7U6R - chains A and B of the 3 polymer chains in the assembly; structure by electron microscopy, 2.50 A resolution.

== Chain A (and B) ==
Name: PDF-2180 Spike glycoprotein
From: Bat coronavirus
Notes: chain B of this document is another copy of the same molecule, construct and numbering; everything in this record applies to it too
UniProtKB: A0A1W6ASU7 (A0A1W6ASU7_9NIDO); the construct has insertions or renumbered stretches relative to UniProt, so the offset changes along the chain: 1-621 = UniProt 1-621; 626-695 = UniProt 628-697; 698-1286 = UniProt 698-1286
Sequence (1337 residues; numbered 1 to 1337 plus 6 insertion-coded residues; 6 numbers in that range are skipped by the numbering (no residue carries them; nothing is unmodelled there); the number before each row is that of its first residue; a row labelled like 621A-621F holds insertion residues (621A, then the next letters in order)):
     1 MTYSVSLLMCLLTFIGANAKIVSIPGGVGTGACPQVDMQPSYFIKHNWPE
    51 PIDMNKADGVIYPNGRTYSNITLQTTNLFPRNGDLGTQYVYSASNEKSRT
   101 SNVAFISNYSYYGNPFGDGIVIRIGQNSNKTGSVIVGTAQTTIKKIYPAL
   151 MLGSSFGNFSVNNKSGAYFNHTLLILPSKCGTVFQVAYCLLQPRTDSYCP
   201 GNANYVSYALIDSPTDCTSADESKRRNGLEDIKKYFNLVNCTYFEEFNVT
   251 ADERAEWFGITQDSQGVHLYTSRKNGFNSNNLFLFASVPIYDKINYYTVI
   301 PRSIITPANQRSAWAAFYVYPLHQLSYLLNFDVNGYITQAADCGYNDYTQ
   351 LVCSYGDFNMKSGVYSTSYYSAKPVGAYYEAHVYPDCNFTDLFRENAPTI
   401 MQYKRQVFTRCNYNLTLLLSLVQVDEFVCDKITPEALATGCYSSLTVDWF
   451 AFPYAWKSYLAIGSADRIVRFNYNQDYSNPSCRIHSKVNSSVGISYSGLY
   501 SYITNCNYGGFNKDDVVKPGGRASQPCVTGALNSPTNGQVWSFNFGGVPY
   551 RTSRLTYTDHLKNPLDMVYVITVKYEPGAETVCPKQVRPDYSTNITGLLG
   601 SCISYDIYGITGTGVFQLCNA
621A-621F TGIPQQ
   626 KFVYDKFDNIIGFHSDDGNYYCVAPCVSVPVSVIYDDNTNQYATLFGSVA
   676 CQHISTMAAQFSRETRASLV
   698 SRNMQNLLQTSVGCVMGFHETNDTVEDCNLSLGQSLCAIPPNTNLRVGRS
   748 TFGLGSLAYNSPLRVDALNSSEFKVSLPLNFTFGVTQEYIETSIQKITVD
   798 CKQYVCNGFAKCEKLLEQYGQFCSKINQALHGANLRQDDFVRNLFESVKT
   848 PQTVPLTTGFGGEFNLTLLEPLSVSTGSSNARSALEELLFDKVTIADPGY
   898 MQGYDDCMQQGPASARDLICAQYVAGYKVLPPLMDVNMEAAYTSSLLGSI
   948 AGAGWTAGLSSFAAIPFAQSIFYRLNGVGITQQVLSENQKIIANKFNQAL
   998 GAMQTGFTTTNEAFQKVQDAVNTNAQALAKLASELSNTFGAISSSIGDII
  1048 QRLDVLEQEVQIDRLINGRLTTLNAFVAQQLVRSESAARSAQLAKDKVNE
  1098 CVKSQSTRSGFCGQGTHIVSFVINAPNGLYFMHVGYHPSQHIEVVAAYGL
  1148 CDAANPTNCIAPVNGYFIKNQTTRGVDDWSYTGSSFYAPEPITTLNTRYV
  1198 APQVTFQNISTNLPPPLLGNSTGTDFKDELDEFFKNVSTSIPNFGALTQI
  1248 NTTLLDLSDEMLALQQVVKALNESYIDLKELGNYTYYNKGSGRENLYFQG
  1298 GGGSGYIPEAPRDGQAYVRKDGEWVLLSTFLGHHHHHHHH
Disordered / not traced: 1-32, 93-103, 126-144, 179-181, 212-226, 273-278, 305-313, 621A-621F, 698-702, 873-876, 906-912, 951, 1216-1337
Sequence notes: expression tag (1287-1337)
Disulfides: Cys-33/Cys-199, Cys-189/Cys-241, Cys-343/Cys-353, Cys-387/Cys-411, Cys-429/Cys-482, Cys-441/Cys-583, Cys-506/Cys-527, Cys-602/Cys-651, Cys-619/Cys-647, Cys-676/Cys-711, Cys-725/Cys-734, Cys-798/Cys-820, Cys-803/Cys-809, Cys-904/Cys-917, Cys-1098/Cys-1109, Cys-1148/Cys-1156
Covalent attachments: N-acetylglucosamine (NAG) linked to Asn-70, Asn-108, Asn-158, Asn-170, Asn-240, Asn-248, Asn-388, Asn-414, Asn-489, Asn-594, Asn-719, Asn-777, Asn-862, Asn-1167, Asn-1205

== How chain A and chain B interact ==
Pairs across the interface (194):
  Asn-64(A) / Ala-579(B)
  Gly-65(A) / Pro-577(B)
  Arg-66(A) / Pro-577(B)  hydrogen bond (backbone-backbone)
  Arg-66(A) / Tyr-629(B)
  Arg-66(A) / Asp-633(B)  salt bridge
  Ser-69(A) / Lys-631(B)
  Asn-70(A) / Lys-631(B)
  Ile-71(A) / Lys-631(B)
  Ser-155(A) / Phe-545(B)
  Asn-170(A) / Gln-525(B)
  Asn-170(A) / Phe-545(B)
  Ser-264(A) / Arg-405(B)  hydrogen bond (backbone-side chain)
  Ser-264(A) / Gly-520(B)
  Gln-265(A) / Val-407(B)
  Gln-265(A) / Thr-446(B)  hydrogen bond
  Tyr-291(A) / Arg-405(B)
  Tyr-291(A) / Val-407(B)
  Tyr-291(A) / Arg-522(B)
  Asp-292(A) / Gln-525(B)  hydrogen bond
  Val-422(A) / Tyr-459(B)  hydrogen bond (backbone-side chain)
  Gln-423(A) / Ala-455(B)
  Gln-423(A) / Trp-456(B)
  Gln-423(A) / Tyr-459(B)
  Val-424(A) / Tyr-459(B)  hydrogen bond (backbone-side chain)
  Asp-425(A) / Ser-458(B)
  Phe-427(A) / Ser-458(B)
  Asp-430(A) / Leu-1053(B)
  Thr-433(A) / Gly-463(B)
  Pro-434(A) / Gly-463(B)
  Glu-435(A) / Gly-463(B)  hydrogen bond (backbone-backbone)
  Glu-435(A) / Ala-465(B)
  Ile-462(A) / Asp-1051(B)
  Ile-462(A) / Leu-1053(B)  hydrophobic
  Tyr-477(A) / Val-1052(B)  hydrophobic
  Tyr-477(A) / Leu-1053(B)  hydrophobic
  Asp-590(A) / Lys-513(B)  salt bridge
  Thr-795(A) / Ser-366(B)  hydrogen bond
  Asp-797(A) / Ser-368(B)
  Asp-797(A) / Val-652(B)
  Lys-799(A) / Tyr-369(B)  hydrogen bond (side chain-backbone)
  Lys-799(A) / Tyr-370(B)
  Gln-800(A) / Pro-650(B)
  Gln-800(A) / Val-652(B)
  Phe-806(A) / Gly-612(B)
  Gln-815(A) / Asn-1034(B)
  Gln-815(A) / Thr-1035(B)  hydrogen bond (backbone-backbone)
  Gln-815(A) / Ala-1038(B)  hydrogen bond (side chain-backbone)
  Tyr-816(A) / Asn-1034(B)  hydrogen bond (backbone-side chain)
  Tyr-816(A) / Phe-1036(B)  hydrophobic
  Gly-817(A) / Asn-1034(B)  hydrogen bond (backbone-side chain)
  Ser-821(A) / Ser-354(B)
  Ser-821(A) / Tyr-355(B)
  Lys-822(A) / Glu-1031(B)  salt bridge
  Asn-824(A) / Ser-354(B)  hydrogen bond (side chain-backbone)
  Asn-824(A) / Tyr-355(B)
  Gln-825(A) / Tyr-355(B)
  His-828(A) / Val-364(B)
  His-828(A) / Tyr-365(B)
  Arg-839(A) / Cys-725(B)  hydrogen bond (side chain-backbone)
  Thr-847(A) / Pro-759(B)
  Pro-848(A) / Pro-759(B)
  Pro-848(A) / Leu-760(B)  hydrogen bond (backbone-backbone)
  Gln-849(A) / Leu-760(B)
  Gln-849(A) / Val-762(B)
  Gln-849(A) / Ser-773(B)
  Gln-849(A) / His-1138(B)
  Thr-850(A) / Pro-759(B)
  Thr-850(A) / Leu-760(B)  hydrogen bond (backbone-backbone)
  Thr-850(A) / Arg-761(B)
  Thr-850(A) / Val-762(B)  hydrogen bond (backbone-backbone)
  Val-851(A) / Val-762(B)
  Val-851(A) / Ala-764(B)
  Pro-852(A) / Arg-761(B)
  Pro-852(A) / Val-762(B)
  Gly-896(A) / Ser-673(B)
  Tyr-897(A) / Ser-673(B)  hydrogen bond (backbone-backbone)
  Tyr-897(A) / Ser-708(B)
  Tyr-897(A) / Val-709(B)
  Tyr-897(A) / Gly-710(B)
  Tyr-897(A) / Gln-731(B)
  Met-898(A) / Ser-673(B)
  Met-898(A) / Val-674(B)
  Met-898(A) / Thr-707(B)
  Met-898(A) / Ser-708(B)
  Met-898(A) / Gly-710(B)
  Gln-899(A) / Ser-673(B)
  Gln-899(A) / Ala-675(B)
  Gly-900(A) / Ser-673(B)  hydrogen bond (backbone-backbone)
  Tyr-901(A) / Ser-653(B)
  Tyr-901(A) / Val-654(B)
  Tyr-901(A) / Ser-673(B)  hydrogen bond (backbone-backbone)
  Tyr-901(A) / Val-674(B)  hydrophobic
  Tyr-901(A) / His-678(B)
  Tyr-901(A) / Met-682(B)
  Asp-902(A) / Ser-673(B)
  Asp-902(A) / Val-674(B)
  Asp-902(A) / Ala-675(B)  hydrogen bond (side chain-backbone)
  Asp-902(A) / His-678(B)  salt bridge
  Met-905(A) / His-678(B)  hydrogen bond
  Arg-913(A) / Lys-631(B)
  Asp-914(A) / Phe-632(B)
  Leu-915(A) / Phe-632(B)  hydrophobic
  Ala-918(A) / Phe-632(B)  hydrophobic
  Tyr-920(A) / Pro-650(B)
  Tyr-920(A) / Ser-653(B)
  Tyr-920(A) / Ser-673(B)
  Val-921(A) / Asn-634(B)
  Val-921(A) / Pro-650(B)
  Lys-925(A) / Pro-655(B)
  Pro-928(A) / Val-709(B)  hydrophobic
  Pro-928(A) / Leu-729(B)
  Pro-928(A) / Gln-731(B)
  Pro-929(A) / Gly-730(B)
  Pro-929(A) / Gln-731(B)  hydrogen bond (backbone-backbone)
  Leu-930(A) / Ser-728(B)
  Leu-930(A) / Gln-731(B)
  Leu-930(A) / Ser-732(B)  hydrogen bond (backbone-backbone)
  Met-931(A) / Gln-731(B)
  Met-931(A) / Ser-732(B)
  Asp-932(A) / Gln-731(B)
  Asp-932(A) / Ser-732(B)  hydrogen bond (backbone-side chain)
  Met-935(A) / Ser-732(B)
  Met-935(A) / Leu-754(B)
  Ala-938(A) / Tyr-756(B)  hydrogen bond (backbone-side chain)
  Tyr-939(A) / Tyr-756(B)
  Ser-942(A) / Tyr-756(B)
  Trp-952(A) / Tyr-1145(B)  hydrophobic
  Trp-952(A) / Tyr-1163(B)
  Thr-953(A) / Gly-1162(B)
  Thr-953(A) / Tyr-1163(B)
  Thr-953(A) / Ser-1181(B)
  Ala-954(A) / Gly-974(B)
  Ala-954(A) / Val-975(B)
  Ala-954(A) / Asn-1161(B)
  Gly-955(A) / Val-975(B)
  Gly-955(A) / Thr-1113(B)
  Leu-956(A) / Ser-1106(B)
  Leu-956(A) / Gly-1112(B)
  Leu-956(A) / Thr-1113(B)  hydrogen bond (backbone-side chain)
  Ser-957(A) / Pro-775(B)
  Ser-957(A) / Thr-1113(B)
  Ser-957(A) / Pro-1135(B)
  Ser-957(A) / Ser-1182(B)
  Ser-958(A) / Ser-773(B)
  Ser-958(A) / Leu-774(B)
  Ser-958(A) / Ser-1181(B)
  Phe-959(A) / Val-772(B)
  Phe-959(A) / Ser-773(B)  hydrogen bond (backbone-backbone)
  Ala-960(A) / Phe-770(B)  hydrophobic
  Ala-960(A) / Lys-771(B)
  Ala-961(A) / Val-762(B)  hydrophobic
  Ala-961(A) / Asp-763(B)
  Ala-961(A) / Ala-764(B)
  Ala-961(A) / Phe-770(B)
  Ala-961(A) / Lys-771(B)  hydrogen bond (backbone-backbone)
  Ile-962(A) / Phe-770(B)  hydrophobic
  Ile-962(A) / Tyr-1145(B)
  Pro-963(A) / Tyr-1145(B)
  Gln-966(A) / Tyr-1145(B)
  Gln-966(A) / Thr-1202(B)
  Tyr-970(A) / Tyr-1145(B)
  Tyr-970(A) / Gln-1200(B)
  Tyr-970(A) / Phe-1203(B)
  Ala-1029(A) / Phe-632(B)
  Ser-1030(A) / Phe-632(B)
  Ser-1033(A) / Phe-632(B)
  Ser-1033(A) / Asp-633(B)
  Gly-1044(A) / Thr-611(B)  hydrogen bond (backbone-side chain)
  Gln-1048(A) / Ala-436(B)
  Gln-1048(A) / Arg-588(B)  hydrogen bond
  Gln-1048(A) / Thr-611(B)
  Arg-1049(A) / Lys-431(B)  hydrogen bond (side chain-backbone)
  Arg-1049(A) / Ile-432(B)
  Arg-1049(A) / Thr-433(B)  hydrogen bond (backbone-backbone)
  Arg-1049(A) / Ala-436(B)
  Arg-1049(A) / Pro-480(B)
  Arg-1049(A) / Tyr-575(B)
  Leu-1050(A) / Lys-431(B)
  Leu-1050(A) / Ile-432(B)
  Leu-1050(A) / Thr-433(B)
  Asp-1051(A) / Thr-433(B)
  Leu-1078(A) / Gln-1076(B)
  Val-1079(A) / Val-1079(B)  hydrophobic
  Ala-1085(A) / Arg-1086(B)
  Arg-1086(A) / Arg-1086(B)
  Gln-1089(A) / Arg-1086(B)
  Gln-1089(A) / Leu-1090(B)
  Asn-1096(A) / Ser-1106(B)
  Asn-1096(A) / Gly-1107(B)
  Glu-1097(A) / Arg-1105(B)  salt bridge
  Arg-1105(A) / Arg-1105(B)
  Leu-1192(A) / Tyr-1196(B)
  Leu-1192(A) / Val-1197(B)
  Leu-1192(A) / Ala-1198(B)
Interface residues without a listed pair, chain A (109 interface residues in all): Glu-426, Lys-431, Gly-463, Gly-805, Gln-818, Cys-820, Ile-1039, Asp-1045, Val-1057, Glu-1082
Interface residues without a listed pair, chain B (127 interface residues in all): Thr-72, Gly-356, Thr-367, Gln-406, Ala-461, Ser-464, Asp-476, Glu-576, Gly-609, Thr-613, Asp-630, Cys-647, Gly-672, Gln-706, Ala-755, Gly-976, Lys-1027, Ser-1030, Gly-1037, Glu-1056, Arg-1061, Tyr-1133

== Overview ==
109 residues of chain A and 127 residues of chain B are in contact, with 34 hydrogen bonds and 5 salt bridges.
Polar contacts include Arg-66(A)/Asp-633(B), Asp-590(A)/Lys-513(B) and Lys-822(A)/Glu-1031(B). Covalently
linked N-acetylglucosamine: at Asn-70(A), Asn-108(A), Asn-158(A), Asn-170(A), Asn-240(A) and Asn-248(A) and 9
more.
Chain A and chain B are both PDF-2180 Spike glycoprotein (Bat coronavirus); the structure, Cryo-EM structure
of PDF-2180 Spike glycoprotein, was determined by electron microscopy, deposited together with 7WPO and 7WPZ.
